4YZK - chain A; structure by X-ray diffraction, 1.95 A resolution.

== Chain A ==
Protein: Tryptophan dimethylallyltransferase
From: Streptomyces blastmyceticus
Reference sequence: A0A077K887 (A0A077K887_9ACTO); numbering as in UniProt (aligned over 1-391)
Sequence (399 residues; numbered 1 to 399; the number before each row is that of its first residue):
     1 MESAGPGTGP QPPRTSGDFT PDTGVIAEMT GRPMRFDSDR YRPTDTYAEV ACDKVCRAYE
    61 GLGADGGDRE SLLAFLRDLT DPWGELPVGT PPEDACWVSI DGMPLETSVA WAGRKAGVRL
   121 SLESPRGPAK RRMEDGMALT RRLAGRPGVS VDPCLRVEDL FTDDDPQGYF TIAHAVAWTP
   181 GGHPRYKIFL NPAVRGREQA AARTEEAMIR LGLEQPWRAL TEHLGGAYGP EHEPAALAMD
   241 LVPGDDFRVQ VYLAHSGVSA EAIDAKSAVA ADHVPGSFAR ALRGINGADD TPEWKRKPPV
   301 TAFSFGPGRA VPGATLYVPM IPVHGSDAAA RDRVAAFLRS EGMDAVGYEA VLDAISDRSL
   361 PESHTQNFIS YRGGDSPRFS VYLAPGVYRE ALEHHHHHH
Unresolved in the structure: 1-33, 64-68, 180-183, 389-399
Differences from the reference sequence: expression tag (392-399)
What the authors report for this chain:
  - mutagenesis - W97Y (31-fold), A173M (2.3-fold): increased catalytic activity (C5 prenylation activity)
  - mutagenesis - W97Y: unchanged catalytic activity (C10 prenylation activity)
  - mutagenesis - A173M: abolished catalytic activity (C10 prenylation activity)
  - mutagenesis - W97Y/A173M, W97Y/F170W/A173M (28-fold): decreased catalytic activity

== Overview ==
The paper reports that W97Y and A173M increase catalytic activity (C5 prenylation activity); W97Y/A173M and
W97Y/F170W/A173M reduce catalytic activity.
Chain A is Tryptophan dimethylallyltransferase (Streptomyces blastmyceticus); the structure, Crystal structure
of the indole prenyltransferase TleC apo structure, was determined by X-ray diffraction (same publication as
4YL7 and 4YZJ).
